PDB entry 4KRE | X-ray diffraction, 1.75 A resolution | chains A and R

Chain A:
Molecule: Protein argonaute-1
Source organism: Homo sapiens
Reference sequence: Q9UL18 (AGO1_HUMAN); residue numbers follow UniProt; this construct covers 1-857
Sequence (858 residues; each row starts with the number of its first residue; numbering starts at 0):
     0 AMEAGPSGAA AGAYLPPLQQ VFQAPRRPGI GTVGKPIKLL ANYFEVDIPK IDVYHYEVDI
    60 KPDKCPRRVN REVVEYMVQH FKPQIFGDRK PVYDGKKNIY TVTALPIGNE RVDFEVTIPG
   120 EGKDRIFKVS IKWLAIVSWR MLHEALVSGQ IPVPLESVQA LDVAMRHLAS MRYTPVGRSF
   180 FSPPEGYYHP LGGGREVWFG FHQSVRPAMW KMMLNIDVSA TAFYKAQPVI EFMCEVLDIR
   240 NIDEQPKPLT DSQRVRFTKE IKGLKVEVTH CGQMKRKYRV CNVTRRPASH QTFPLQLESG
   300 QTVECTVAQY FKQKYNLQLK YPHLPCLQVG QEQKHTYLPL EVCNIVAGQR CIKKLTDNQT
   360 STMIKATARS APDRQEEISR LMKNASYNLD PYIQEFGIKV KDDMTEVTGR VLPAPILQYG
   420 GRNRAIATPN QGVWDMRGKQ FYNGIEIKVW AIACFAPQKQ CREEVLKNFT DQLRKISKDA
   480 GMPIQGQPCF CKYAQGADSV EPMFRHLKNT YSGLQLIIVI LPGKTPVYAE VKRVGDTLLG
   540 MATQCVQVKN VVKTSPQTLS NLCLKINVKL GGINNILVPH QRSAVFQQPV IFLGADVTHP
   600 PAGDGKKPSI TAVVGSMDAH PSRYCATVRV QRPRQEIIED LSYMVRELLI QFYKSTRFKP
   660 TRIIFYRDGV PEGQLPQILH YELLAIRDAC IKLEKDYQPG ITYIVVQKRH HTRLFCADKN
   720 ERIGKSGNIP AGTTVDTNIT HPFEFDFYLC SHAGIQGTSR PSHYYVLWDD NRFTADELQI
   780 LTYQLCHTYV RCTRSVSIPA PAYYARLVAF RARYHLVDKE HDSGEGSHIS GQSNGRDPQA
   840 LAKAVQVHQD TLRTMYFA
Not modelled in the structure: 0-17, 82-83, 108, 117-123, 240-243, 272-273, 330-333, 601-604, 818-834
Differences from the reference sequence: expression tag (0)
UniProt features mapped onto this chain:
  - region: Tyr309 to Tyr314 (Interaction with guide RNA), Pro670 to Pro675 (Impairs access of bound RNA to the active site), Arg708 to Arg712 (Interaction with guide RNA), His751 to Arg759 (Interaction with guide RNA), Tyr788 to Tyr813 (Interaction with guide RNA)
  - natural variant: Phe180 (deletion: In NEDLBAS), Pro189 (P189L: In NEDLBAS), Leu190 (L190P: In NEDLBAS; L190R: In NEDLBAS), Glu195 (E195K: In NEDLBAS; uncertain significance), Gly199 (G199S: In NEDLBAS), Asp216 (D216V: In NEDLBAS; uncertain significance), Arg253 (R253H: In NEDLBAS; uncertain significance), Val254 (V254I: In NEDLBAS), Pro324 (P324L: In NEDLBAS; uncertain significance), Thr355 (T355I: In NEDLBAS; uncertain significance), Gln358 (Q358R: In NEDLBAS; uncertain significance), Glu376 (deletion: In NEDLBAS; uncertain significance), 4 further natural variant entries in UniProt
  - mutagenesis: Pro670 (P670S: Confers modest RNA cleavage activity; when associated with Q-675 and H-805), Leu674 (L674F: Confers modest RNA cleavage activity; when associated with H-805), Pro675 (P675Q: Does not confer enzyme activity by itself. Confers low RNA cleavage activity; when associated with H-805. Confers modest RNA cleavage activity; when associated with S-670 and H-805), Arg805 (R805H: Does not confer enzyme activity by itself. Confers modest RNA cleavage activity; when associated with F-674)
From the paper describing this entry:
  - binding site for the 20-nt RNA strand (chain R): Tyr527, Tyr813
  - mutagenesis - R805H: unchanged catalytic activity
  - mutagenesis - L674F/R805H: increased catalytic activity
  - catalytic residues: Asp667 (proposed by the authors, not directly observed)

Chain R:
Molecule: 20-nt RNA strand
Source organism: Spodoptera frugiperda
Sequence (20 nucleotides; numbered 1 to 29; 9 numbers in that range are skipped by the numbering (no residue carries them; nothing is unmodelled there); the number before each row is that of its first residue):
     1 AAUAUUAAA
    19 AAAAAAAAAA A
Not modelled in the structure: 21-29

Interface between chain A and chain R:
Contacting residue pairs - 75 pairs, chain A then chain R:
  Ser218(A) with A8(R), hydrogen bond to the phosphate
  Ala219(A) with A7(R), hydrogen bond to the sugar; A8(R), sugar contact
  Thr220(A) with A8(R), sugar contact
  His269(A) with A20(R), salt bridge to the phosphate
  Arg275(A) with A19(R), hydrogen bond to the sugar
  Tyr277(A) with A19(R), hydrogen bond to the sugar
  Phe292(A) with A20(R), base contact
  Pro293(A) with A20(R), base contact
  Leu294(A) with A20(R), base contact
  Tyr309(A) with A20(R), hydrogen bond to the phosphate
  Phe310(A) with A20(R), phosphate contact
  Tyr314(A) with A20(R), hydrogen bond to the phosphate
  His334(A) with A20(R), hydrogen bond to the sugar
  Thr335(A) with A19(R), sugar contact; A20(R), sugar contact
  Tyr336(A) with A20(R), hydrogen bond to the sugar
  Leu337(A) with A20(R), sugar contact
  Arg349(A) with A9(R), salt bridge to the phosphate
  Thr359(A) with A7(R), base contact
  Met362(A) with A7(R), sugar contact; A8(R), sugar contact
  Ile363(A) with U6(R), base contact; A7(R), base contact
  Thr366(A) with A7(R), hydrogen bond to the sugar
  Arg373(A) with A7(R), salt bridge to the phosphate
  Leu520(A) with A1(R), base contact
  Gly522(A) with A1(R), base contact
  Tyr527(A) with A1(R), stacking on the base
  Lys531(A) with A1(R), salt bridge to the phosphate
  Thr542(A) with A1(R), phosphate contact
  Gln543(A) with A1(R), hydrogen bond to the phosphate
  Cys544(A) with A1(R), hydrogen bond to the phosphate; A2(R), sugar contact
  Val545(A) with A1(R), phosphate contact; A2(R), phosphate contact
  Gln546(A) with A1(R), hydrogen bond to the sugar; A2(R), hydrogen bond to the phosphate
  Asn549(A) with A2(R), hydrogen bond to the phosphate
  Thr557(A) with A2(R), base contact
  Asn560(A) with A2(R), hydrogen bond to the base
  Leu561(A) with A2(R), sugar contact
  Lys564(A) with A1(R), salt bridge to the phosphate; A2(R), phosphate contact; U3(R), salt bridge to the phosphate
  Lys568(A) with A1(R), salt bridge to the phosphate
  Lys707(A) with U6(R), salt bridge to the phosphate
  Arg708(A) with A9(R), base contact
  His710(A) with A8(R), phosphate contact
  Arg712(A) with A7(R), salt bridge to the phosphate
  His751(A) with U5(R), hydrogen bond to the phosphate; U6(R), salt bridge to the phosphate
  Ile754(A) with A4(R), base contact; U5(R), hydrogen bond to the sugar
  Gln755(A) with U5(R), hydrogen bond to the sugar; U6(R), sugar contact
  Thr757(A) with U6(R), sugar contact; A7(R), phosphate contact
  Ser758(A) with U6(R), phosphate contact
  Arg759(A) with U6(R), hydrogen bond to the phosphate; A7(R), salt bridge to the phosphate; A8(R), salt bridge to the phosphate
  Tyr788(A) with A4(R), hydrogen bond to the phosphate
  Arg790(A) with U3(R), salt bridge to the phosphate; A4(R), salt bridge to the phosphate
  Cys791(A) with U3(R), sugar contact; A4(R), sugar contact
  Arg793(A) with A4(R), hydrogen bond to the sugar
  Val795(A) with A4(R), phosphate contact; U5(R), phosphate contact
  Ser796(A) with U5(R), hydrogen bond to the phosphate
  Tyr802(A) with A4(R), phosphate contact; U5(R), hydrogen bond to the phosphate
  Arg810(A) with A1(R), salt bridge to the phosphate
  Tyr813(A) with A1(R), hydrogen bond to the base
Interface residues without a listed pair, chain A (68 interface residues in all): Val175, Val217, Val306, Lys313, Ala367, Lys523, Thr524, Gln556, Ala752, Gly753, Gly756, Ala857

Summary:
The interface between chain A and chain R involves 68 residues on one side and 11 on the other, with 24
hydrogen bonds, 15 salt bridges and 1 aromatic stacking contact. Polar contacts include Asn560(A)-A2(R),
Tyr813(A)-A1(R) and Ala219(A)-A7(R). From the paper: the catalytic residue Asp667(A); L674F/R805H of chain A
increase catalytic activity.
Chain A is Protein argonaute-1 (Homo sapiens) and chain R is a 20-nt RNA strand (Spodoptera frugiperda); the
structure, Structure of Human Argonaute-1 bound to endogenous Sf9 RNA, was determined by X-ray diffraction,
deposited together with 4KRF.
